Entry 6DVD (X-ray diffraction, 3.90 A resolution); this record covers chains D and E of the 8 polymer chains in the assembly.

# Chain D
Protein: DNA-directed RNA polymerase subunit beta'
Source organism: Mycobacterium tuberculosis (strain ATCC 25618 / H37Rv)
Notes: EC 2.7.7.6
UniProtKB: P9WGY7 (RPOC_MYCTU); residues 1-1316 here = UniProt positions 1-1316
Sequence (1316 residues; row label = number of the first residue in the row):
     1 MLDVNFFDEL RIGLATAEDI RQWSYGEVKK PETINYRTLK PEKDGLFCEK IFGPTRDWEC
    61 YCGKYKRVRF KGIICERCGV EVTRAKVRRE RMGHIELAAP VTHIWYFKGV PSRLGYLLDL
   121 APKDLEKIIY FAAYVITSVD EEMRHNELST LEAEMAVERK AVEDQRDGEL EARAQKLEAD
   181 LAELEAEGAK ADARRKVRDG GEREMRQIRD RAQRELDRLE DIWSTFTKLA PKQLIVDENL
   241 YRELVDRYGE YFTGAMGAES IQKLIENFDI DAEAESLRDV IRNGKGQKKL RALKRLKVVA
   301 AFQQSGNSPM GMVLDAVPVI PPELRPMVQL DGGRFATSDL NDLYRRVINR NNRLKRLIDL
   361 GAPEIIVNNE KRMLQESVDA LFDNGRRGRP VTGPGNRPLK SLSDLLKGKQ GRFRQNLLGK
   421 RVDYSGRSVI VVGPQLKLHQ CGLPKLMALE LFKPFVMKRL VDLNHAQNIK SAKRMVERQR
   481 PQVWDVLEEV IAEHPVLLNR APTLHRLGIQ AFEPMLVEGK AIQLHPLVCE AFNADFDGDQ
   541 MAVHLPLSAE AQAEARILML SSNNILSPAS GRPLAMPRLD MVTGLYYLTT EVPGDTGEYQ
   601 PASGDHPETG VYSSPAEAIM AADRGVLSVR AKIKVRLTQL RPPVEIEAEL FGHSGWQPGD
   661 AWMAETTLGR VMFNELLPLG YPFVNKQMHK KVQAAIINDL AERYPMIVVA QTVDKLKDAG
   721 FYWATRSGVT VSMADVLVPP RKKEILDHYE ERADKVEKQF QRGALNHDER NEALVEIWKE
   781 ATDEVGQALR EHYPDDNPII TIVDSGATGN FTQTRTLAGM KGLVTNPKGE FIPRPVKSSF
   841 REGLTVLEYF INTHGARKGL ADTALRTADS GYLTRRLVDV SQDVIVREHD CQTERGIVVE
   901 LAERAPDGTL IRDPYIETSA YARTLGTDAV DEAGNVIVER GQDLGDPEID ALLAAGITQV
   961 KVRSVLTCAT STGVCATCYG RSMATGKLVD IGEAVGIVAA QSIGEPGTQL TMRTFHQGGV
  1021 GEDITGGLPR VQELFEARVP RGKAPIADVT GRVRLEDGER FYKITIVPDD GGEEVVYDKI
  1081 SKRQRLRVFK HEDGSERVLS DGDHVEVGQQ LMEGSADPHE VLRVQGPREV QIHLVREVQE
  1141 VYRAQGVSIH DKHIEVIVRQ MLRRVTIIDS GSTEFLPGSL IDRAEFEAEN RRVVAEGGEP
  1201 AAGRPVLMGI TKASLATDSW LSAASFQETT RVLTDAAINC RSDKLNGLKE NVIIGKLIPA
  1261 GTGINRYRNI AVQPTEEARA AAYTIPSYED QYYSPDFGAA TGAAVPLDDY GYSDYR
Disordered / not traced: 1-2, 1012-1025, 1282-1316
Swiss-Prot annotation at these positions:
  - binding site (Zn(2+)): Cys60, Cys62, Cys75, Cys78, Cys891, Cys968, Cys975, Cys978
  - binding site (Mg(2+)): Asp535, Asp537, Asp539

# Chain E
Protein: DNA-directed RNA polymerase subunit omega
Source organism: Mycobacterium tuberculosis (strain ATCC 25618 / H37Rv)
Notes: EC 2.7.7.6
UniProtKB: P9WGY5 (RPOZ_MYCTU); numbering as in UniProt (aligned over 1-110)
Sequence (110 residues; row label = number of the first residue in the row):
     1 MSISQSDASL AAVPAVDQFD PSSGASGGYD TPLGITNPPI DELLDRVSSK YALVIYAAKR
    61 ARQINDYYNQ LGEGILEYVG PLVEPGLQEK PLSIALREIH ADLLEHTEGE
Disordered / not traced: 1-27, 109-110

# Interface between chain D and chain E
Contacting residue pairs (71):
  His439(D) with Leu33(E), hydrogen bond (side chain-backbone); Ile35(E); Thr36(E)
  Arg459(D) with Gln88(E)
  Glu489(D) with Gln88(E); Lys90(E)
  Val490(D) with Lys90(E), hydrogen bond (backbone-side chain)
  Ala492(D) with Lys90(E)
  Glu493(D) with Gly34(E); Ser93(E), hydrogen bond
  Pro495(D) with Ile35(E), hydrophobic
  Glu513(D) with Gly34(E); Ile35(E), hydrogen bond (side chain-backbone)
  Ala549(D) with Ala58(E)
  Glu550(D) with Val54(E); Ala58(E); Arg62(E), salt bridge
  Gln552(D) with Leu92(E)
  Ala553(D) with Val54(E)
  Glu554(D) with Val54(E)
  Arg556(D) with Ile35(E), hydrogen bond (side chain-backbone); Asn37(E); Leu92(E); Leu96(E)
  Ile557(D) with Ile40(E), hydrophobic; Leu53(E), hydrophobic; Val54(E), hydrophobic
  Leu558(D) with Lys50(E); Tyr51(E), hydrophobic; Val54(E), hydrophobic
  Asn563(D) with Ile40(E); Lys50(E)
  Pro705(D) with Asp41(E)
  Met706(D) with Ile40(E), hydrophobic; Asp41(E), hydrogen bond (backbone-side chain)
  Ile707(D) with Tyr29(E), hydrophobic; Pro32(E), hydrophobic; Pro39(E), hydrophobic; Asp41(E), hydrogen bond (backbone-side chain)
  Val708(D) with Gly28(E); Tyr29(E), hydrophobic
  Gln711(D) with Tyr29(E); Asp30(E), hydrogen bond (side chain-backbone); Thr31(E)
  Lys715(D) with Asp30(E), salt bridge
  Lys987(D) with Leu44(E)
  Asp990(D) with Ser49(E); Lys50(E), hydrogen bond (side chain-backbone); Tyr51(E)
  Glu993(D) with Tyr51(E), hydrogen bond
  Gly1261(D) with Tyr51(E)
  Thr1262(D) with Tyr51(E)
  Arg1266(D) with Glu108(E)
  Tyr1267(D) with Ser49(E), hydrogen bond; Ala52(E), hydrophobic; Ile55(E)
  Arg1268(D) with Lys59(E), hydrogen bond (backbone-side chain)
  Ile1270(D) with Tyr56(E), hydrophobic; Lys59(E), hydrogen bond (backbone-side chain); Thr107(E)
  Ala1271(D) with His106(E); Thr107(E), hydrogen bond (backbone-backbone)
  Val1272(D) with Lys59(E); Arg60(E); Gln63(E), hydrogen bond (backbone-side chain)
  Gln1273(D) with Glu105(E), hydrogen bond (backbone-backbone)
  Pro1274(D) with Arg60(E); Val79(E), hydrophobic; Leu104(E), hydrophobic
  Thr1275(D) with Leu103(E), hydrogen bond (backbone-backbone); Glu105(E)
Interface residues without a listed pair, chain D (43 interface residues in all): Lys437, Ser548, Leu560, Ile991, Asn1269, Arg1279
Interface residues without a listed pair, chain E (42 interface residues in all): Ser48, Ala61, Leu82

# Overview
The interface between chain D and chain E involves 43 residues on one side and 42 on the other, with 17
hydrogen bonds and 2 salt bridges. Polar pairs include Glu550(D)-Arg62(E), Lys715(D)-Asp30(E) and
His439(D)-Leu33(E).
Here chain D is DNA-directed RNA polymerase subunit beta' and chain E is DNA-directed RNA polymerase subunit
omega, both from Mycobacterium tuberculosis (strain ATCC 25618 / H37Rv). Entry 6DVD (Crystal structure of
Mycobacterium tuberculosis transcription initiation complex(ECF sigma factor L) with 6 nt spacer and ...) was
determined by X-ray diffraction together with 6DV9, 6DVB, 6DVC and 6DVE from the same study.
